Entry 2D6F (X-ray diffraction, 3.15 A resolution); this record covers chains B and D of the 6 polymer chains in the assembly.

[Chain B]
Name: Glutamyl-tRNA(Gln) amidotransferase subunit D
From: Methanothermobacter thermautotrophicus
Notes: EC 6.3.5.-
Reference sequence: O26802 (GATD_METTH); numbering as in UniProt (aligned over 1-435)
Sequence (435 residues; numbered 1 to 435; the number before each row is that of its first residue):
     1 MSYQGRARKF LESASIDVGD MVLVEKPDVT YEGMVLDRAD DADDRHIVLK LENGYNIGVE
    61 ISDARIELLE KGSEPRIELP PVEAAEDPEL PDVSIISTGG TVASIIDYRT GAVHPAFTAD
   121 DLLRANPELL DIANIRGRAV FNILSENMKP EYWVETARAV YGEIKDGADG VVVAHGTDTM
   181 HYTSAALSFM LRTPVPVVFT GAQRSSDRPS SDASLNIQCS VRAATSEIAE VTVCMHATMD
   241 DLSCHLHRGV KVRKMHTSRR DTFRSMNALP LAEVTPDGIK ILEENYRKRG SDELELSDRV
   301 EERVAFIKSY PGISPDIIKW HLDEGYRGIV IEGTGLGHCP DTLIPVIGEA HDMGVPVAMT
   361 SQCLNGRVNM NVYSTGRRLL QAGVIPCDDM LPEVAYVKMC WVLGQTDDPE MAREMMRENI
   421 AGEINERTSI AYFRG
Unresolved in the structure: 1, 76-85
Swiss-Prot annotation at these positions:
  - active site: Thr101, Thr177, Asp178, Lys254

[Chain D]
Name: Glutamyl-tRNA(Gln) amidotransferase subunit E
From: Methanothermobacter thermautotrophicus
Notes: EC 6.3.5.-
Reference sequence: O26803 (GATE_METTH); residue numbers follow UniProt; this construct covers 1-619
Sequence (619 residues; each row starts with the number of its first residue):
     1 MDWEKVGLKM GLEIHQQLDT ESKLFCPCRT ELTDSEPDHD IVRNLRPTQS ELGKFDRAAF
    61 EEAMRKLHFH YENYHEETCL VEADEEPPHP LNPEALEIAV TIALLLNMRV VDEFHTMRKQ
   121 VIDGSNTGGF QRTGLVATDG HLETPQGTVK IENLCLEEDA ARRIRETGDG VVFRLDRLGI
   181 PLVEITTDPS MSDPQQLREV AYQIGQILRS TRVKRGLGTI RQDLNISIRD GARVEVKGVQ
   241 DLDLIPEIVE REVKRQLSLV EIRDTLQERG AVVEDKIFDV SEVFADTESR IISSAESVLA
   301 VKLRGFDGLI GVEIQPGRRL GTEMADYAKK RGVSGIFHTD ELPAYGITEE EVRGLRDAVG
   361 ASQGDAVVMV AHERVTAENA LREVIRRAEM AIQGVPEETR KALPDGNTQY LRPLPTSSRM
   421 YLETDIPLFR IEDDLLEGIR RNLPELPSEK KERIMRDYGL SEDLASQLVK RNLVDEFEAL
   481 TEFRVDTTVI ASLLAYTLRE LRREGHDVDG LGLDELRDAI KLLEVGKISK DALRDIVACM
   541 ADEGLAAEDA ARKLNLLLLA EDEIESIIQE IVEGNLDMIS ERGMGAMGPL MGQAMGRLRG
   601 RADGKVVNRI LREKIQERL
Unresolved in the structure: 49-56, 478-485, 539-619
Bound ions: Zn2+: Cys26, Cys28, Cys79, Glu82

[Chain B / chain D interface]
Pairs across the interface - 79 pairs, chain B then chain D:
  Lys26(B) - Arg109(D)
  Lys26(B) - Asp112(D)  salt bridge
  Asp28(B) - Arg109(D)  salt bridge
  Val29(B) - Arg109(D)
  Tyr31(B) - Arg109(D)
  Arg38(B) - Glu113(D)  salt bridge
  Arg45(B) - Arg430(D)
  His46(B) - Glu113(D)
  His46(B) - Arg430(D)
  Val48(B) - His115(D)
  Lys50(B) - Met117(D)
  Lys50(B) - Met420(D)
  Leu51(B) - Leu135(D)  hydrophobic
  Asn53(B) - Asn153(D)
  Gly54(B) - Met117(D)
  Gly54(B) - Met420(D)
  Tyr55(B) - Met117(D)  hydrophobic
  Tyr55(B) - Thr133(D)
  Tyr55(B) - Gly134(D)
  Tyr55(B) - Leu135(D)
  Tyr55(B) - Cys155(D)
  Tyr55(B) - Met420(D)  hydrophobic
  Asn56(B) - His115(D)
  Asn56(B) - Met117(D)  hydrogen bond
  Asn56(B) - Leu422(D)
  Ile57(B) - Val111(D)  hydrophobic
  Ile57(B) - Leu135(D)  hydrophobic
  Gly58(B) - Val111(D)
  Gly58(B) - Asp112(D)
  Gly58(B) - Glu113(D)  hydrogen bond (backbone-backbone)
  Val59(B) - Asp112(D)
  Glu60(B) - Asp112(D)  hydrogen bond (backbone-side chain)
  Ile106(B) - Tyr421(D)
  Tyr108(B) - Gln120(D)  hydrogen bond
  Tyr108(B) - Arg419(D)
  Tyr108(B) - Met420(D)
  Tyr108(B) - Tyr421(D)
  Thr110(B) - Leu422(D)
  Gly111(B) - Tyr421(D)
  Gly111(B) - Leu422(D)
  Ala112(B) - Leu422(D)
  Val113(B) - Tyr421(D)  hydrophobic
  Ala125(B) - Arg46(D)  hydrogen bond (backbone-side chain)
  Asn126(B) - Arg46(D)  hydrogen bond
  Pro127(B) - Phe60(D)
  Glu128(B) - Arg46(D)  salt bridge
  Glu128(B) - Phe60(D)
  Arg204(B) - Asp84(D)  hydrogen bond (side chain-backbone)
  Arg204(B) - Glu85(D)  hydrogen bond (side chain-backbone)
  Asp207(B) - Arg118(D)  salt bridge
  Asp207(B) - Tyr421(D)  hydrogen bond
  Arg208(B) - Arg118(D)
  Arg208(B) - Phe130(D)
  Arg208(B) - Asp425(D)  salt bridge
  Pro209(B) - Leu45(D)
  Pro209(B) - Arg46(D)  hydrogen bond (backbone-backbone)
  Pro209(B) - Gly128(D)
  Pro209(B) - Gly129(D)
  Ser210(B) - Asp84(D)  hydrogen bond
  Ser210(B) - Thr127(D)
  Ser210(B) - Gly128(D)  hydrogen bond (side chain-backbone)
  Ser214(B) - Arg46(D)  hydrogen bond
  Met239(B) - His39(D)
  Met239(B) - Ile41(D)  hydrophobic
  Met239(B) - Arg43(D)  hydrogen bond (backbone-side chain)
  Met239(B) - Glu85(D)
  Asp240(B) - Asp40(D)
  Asp240(B) - Ile41(D)
  Asp240(B) - Val42(D)  hydrogen bond (side chain-backbone)
  Asp241(B) - Val42(D)  hydrogen bond (backbone-backbone)
  Asp241(B) - Arg43(D)  salt bridge
  Asp241(B) - Asn44(D)  hydrogen bond (side chain-backbone)
  His256(B) - Leu80(D)
  Ser258(B) - Glu85(D)  hydrogen bond (side chain-backbone)
  Ser258(B) - Glu86(D)
  Arg259(B) - Glu85(D)  hydrogen bond (backbone-backbone)
  Arg260(B) - Arg43(D)
  Arg260(B) - Asp84(D)  salt bridge
  Arg260(B) - Glu85(D)  salt bridge
Other interface residues (no listed pair), chain B (44 interface residues in all): Leu130, Gln218, Leu242
Other interface residues (no listed pair), chain D (44 interface residues in all): Arg57, Ala83, Pro87, Val110, Thr138, Glu157, Glu423, Leu428

[Summary]
The chain B/chain D interface involves 44 residues from each chain; the contacts include 19 hydrogen bonds and
9 salt bridges. Polar contacts include Lys26(B)-Asp112(D), Asp28(B)-Arg109(D) and Arg38(B)-Glu113(D). From
UniProt: 4 active-site residues on chain B.
Here chain B is Glutamyl-tRNA(Gln) amidotransferase subunit D and chain D is Glutamyl-tRNA(Gln)
amidotransferase subunit E, both from Methanothermobacter thermautotrophicus. Entry 2D6F (Crystal structure of
Glu-tRNA(Gln) amidotransferase in the complex with tRNA(Gln)) was determined by X-ray diffraction.
